5CCG - chains D and E of the 6 polymer chains in the assembly; structure by X-ray diffraction, 3.50 A resolution.

== Chain D ==
Name: Synaptosomal-associated protein 25
Source organism: Rattus norvegicus
UniProt: P60881 (SNP25_RAT), isoform P60881-2; residue numbers follow UniProt; this construct covers 141-204
Sequence (65 residues; each row starts with the number of its first residue):
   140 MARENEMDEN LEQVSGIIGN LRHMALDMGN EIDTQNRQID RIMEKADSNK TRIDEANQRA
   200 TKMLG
Not modelled in the structure: 140
Sequence notes: initiating methionine (140)
Swiss-Prot annotation at these positions:
  - site ((Microbial infection) Cleavage): Arg180, Ile181, Gln197, Arg198
  - modified residue (Phosphoserine): Ser154, Ser187

== Chain E ==
Name: Synaptotagmin-1
Source organism: Rattus norvegicus
UniProt: P21707 (SYT1_RAT); residue numbers follow UniProt; this construct covers 141-421
Sequence (281 residues; each row starts with the number of its first residue):
   141 KLGKLQYSLD YDFQNNQLLV GIIQAAELPA LDMGGTSDPY VKVFLLPDKK KKFETKVHRK
   201 TLNPVFNEQF TFKVPYSELG GKTLVMAVYD FDRFSKHDII GEFKVPMNTV DFGHVTEEWR
   261 DLQSAEKEEQ EKLGDICFSL RYVPTAGKLT VVILEAKNLK KMDVGGLSDP YVKIHLMQNG
   321 KRLKKKKTTI KKNTLNPYYN ESFSFEVPFE QIQKVQVVVT VLDYDKIGKN DAIGKVFVGY
   381 NSTGAELRHW SDMLANPRRP IAQWHTLQVE EEVDAMLAVK K
Not modelled in the structure: 420-421
Swiss-Prot annotation at these positions:
  - binding site (Ca(2+)): Leu171, Asp172, Asp178, Asp230, Phe231, Asp232, Ser235, Lys236, Asp238, Asp303, Asp309, Asp363, Asp365, Asp371
  - modified residue: Tyr229 (Phosphotyrosine), Ser264 (Phosphoserine), Ser342 (Phosphoserine), Ser344 (Phosphoserine)
  - mutagenesis: Arg233 (R233Q: Impaired Ca(2+)-affinity), Met302 (M302K: Fails to localize at nerve terminals), Asp303 (D303G: Fails to relocalize to nerve terminals after stimulation of neurotransmitter release), Asp365 (D365E: Fails to relocalize to nerve terminals after stimulation of neurotransmitter release), Ile367 (I367T: Slows synaptic vesicle fusion kinetics and exocytosis. Impairs the kinetics of synaptic vesicle endocytosis), Asn370 (N370K: Slows synaptic vesicle fusion kinetics and exocytosis)
Bound ions: Ca2+ site 1: Asp172, Asp230, Phe231; Ca2+ site 2: Asp172, Asp178; Ca2+ site 3: Met302, Asp365; Ca2+ site 4: Asp309, Asp363, Tyr364, Asp365; Ca2+ site 5: Glu346 (shared with 4 residues of chain K)
Reported in the primary citation:
  - mutagenesis - R281A/R398A/R399A: decreased signaling
  - mutagenesis - R281A/R398A/R399A, R281A/E295A/Y338W/R398A/R399A: decreased binding to Syntaxin-1A

== Interface between chain D and chain E ==
Contacting residue pairs - 7 pairs, chain D then chain E:
  Asn159(D) - Glu295(E)  hydrogen bond
  Asn159(D) - Asn336(E)
  Asn159(D) - Tyr338(E)
  His162(D) - Tyr338(E)
  Met163(D) - Tyr338(E)
  Asp166(D) - Tyr338(E)  hydrogen bond
  Asp166(D) - Asn340(E)
Interface features reported in the paper:
  - interface residues, chain D: Asn159(D), Met163(D), Asp166(D)
  - interface residues, chain E: Asn336(E), Tyr338(E)

== In short ==
The chain D/chain E interface involves 4 residues from each chain, with 2 hydrogen bonds. Among the polar
pairs are Asn159(D)-Glu295(E) and Asp166(D)-Tyr338(E). UniProt lists 14 Ca2+-binding residues and 6
mutagenesis sites on chain E. The paper reports that R281A/R398A/R399A and R281A/E295A/Y338W/R398A/R399A of
chain E reduce binding to Syntaxin-1A; interface residues Asn159(D), Met163(D) and Asn336(E) among others.
Chain D is Synaptosomal-associated protein 25 and chain E is Synaptotagmin-1, both from Rattus norvegicus; the
structure, Structure of the Ca2+-bound synaptotagmin-1 SNARE complex (long unit cell form), was determined by
X-ray diffraction (same publication as 5CCH, 5CCI and 5CCJ).
